Entry 8TLK (X-ray diffraction, 2.99 A resolution); this record covers chains A and X.

Chain A:
Name: Cell division cycle-associated protein 7
Source organism: Homo sapiens
UniProt: Q9BWT1 (CDCA7_HUMAN); residue numbers follow UniProt; this construct covers 232-371
Amino-acid sequence (144 residues; row label = number of the first residue in the row):
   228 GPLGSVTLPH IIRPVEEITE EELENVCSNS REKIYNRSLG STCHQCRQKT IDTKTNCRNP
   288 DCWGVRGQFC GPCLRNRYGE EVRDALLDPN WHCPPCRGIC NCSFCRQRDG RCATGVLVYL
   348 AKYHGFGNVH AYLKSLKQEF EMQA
Not modelled in the structure: 228-230, 336-371
Sequence notes: expression tag (228-231)
Bound ions: Zn2+ site 1: Cys270, Cys273, Cys297, Cys300; Zn2+ site 2: His271, Cys327, Cys329, Cys332; Zn2+ site 3: Cys284, Cys289, Cys320, Cys323
Curated features (UniProtKB/Swiss-Prot):
  - natural variant: Arg274 (R274C: In ICF3; R274H: In ICF3), Gly294 (G294V: In ICF3; uncertain significance), Arg304 (R304H: In ICF3; uncertain significance)
From the paper describing this entry:
  - disease-associated variants - R274H: abolished localization
  - disease-associated variants - G294V, R304H: unchanged localization

Chain X:
Molecule: 32-nt DNA strand
Sequence (32 nucleotides; numbered 3 to 34; the number before each row is that of its first residue):
     3 CGACGCCCTG TCGCTGAGAA GCGTTTGCGT CG
Modified positions: 5CM (5-methyl-2'-deoxy-cytidine-5'-monophosphate) at position 14

How chain A and chain X interact:
Contacting residue pairs (22; chain A residue first):
  Gly231(A) - DA21(X)  base contact
  Ser232(A) - DA21(X)  sugar contact
  Thr234(A) - DG20(X)  hydrogen bond to the phosphate
  Thr234(A) - DA21(X)  sugar contact
  Thr234(A) - DA22(X)  phosphate contact
  Leu235(A) - DA22(X)  hydrogen bond to the phosphate
  Ser257(A) - DT28(X)  hydrogen bond to the base
  Arg258(A) - DT28(X)  base contact
  Arg264(A) - DC24(X)  hydrogen bond to the phosphate
  Arg264(A) - DG25(X)  salt bridge to the phosphate
  Thr269(A) - DG23(X)  hydrogen bond to the phosphate
  Arg274(A) - DG23(X)  base contact
  Arg274(A) - DC24(X)  hydrogen bond to the base
  Gln275(A) - DG25(X)  hydrogen bond to the base
  Gln275(A) - DT27(X)  hydrogen bond to the base
  Lys276(A) - DG23(X)  salt bridge to the phosphate
  Lys276(A) - DC24(X)  phosphate contact
  Asp288(A) - DG20(X)  hydrogen bond to the base
  Trp290(A) - DG20(X)  stacking on the base
  Trp290(A) - DA21(X)  hydrogen bond to the phosphate
  Gly291(A) - DA22(X)  phosphate contact
  Val292(A) - DA22(X)  hydrogen bond to the phosphate
Also at the interface, not in a pair above, chain A (18 interface residues in all): Val233, Tyr262, Arg293
Also at the interface, not in a pair above, chain X (9 interface residues in all): DA19

Overview:
18 residues of chain A face 9 of chain X across their interface; the contacts include 11 hydrogen bonds, 2
salt bridges and 1 aromatic stacking contact. Polar contacts include Ser257(A)-DT28(X), Arg274(A)-DC24(X) and
Gln275(A)-DG25(X). The paper reports that R274H of chain A abolishes localization; G294V and R304H of chain A
leave localization unchanged.
Here chain A is Cell division cycle-associated protein 7 (Homo sapiens) and chain X is a 32-nt DNA strand.
Entry 8TLK (CDCA7 (Human) Binds Non-B-form 32-mer DNA oligo Containing a 5mC) was determined by X-ray
diffraction, deposited together with 8TLE, 8TLF, 8TLG, 8TLH and 8TLJ.
